6U4N - chains A and B; structure by solution NMR.

# Chain A
Name: Fermitin family homolog 2
Source organism: Homo sapiens
UniProtKB: Q96AC1 (FERM2_HUMAN); numbering as in UniProt (aligned over 1-105)
Sequence (112 residues; row label = number of the first residue in the row; numbers below 1 keep their minus sign (Gly-6 is residue -6)):
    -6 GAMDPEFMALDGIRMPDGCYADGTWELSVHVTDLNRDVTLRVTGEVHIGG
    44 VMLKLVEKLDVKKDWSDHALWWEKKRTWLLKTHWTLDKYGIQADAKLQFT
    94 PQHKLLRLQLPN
Not modelled in the structure: -6 to 0, 95-105
Construct notes: expression tag (-6 to 0)
UniProt features mapped onto this chain:
  - mutagenesis: His40 (H40A: Abolishes lipid-binding via the N-terminus; when associated with 74-A--A-81), Lys74 to Lys81 (Abolishes lipid-binding via the N-terminus; when associated with A-40)

# Chain B
Name: Paxillin
Source organism: Homo sapiens
Notes: fragment: LIM4 domain residues 527-591
UniProtKB: P49023 (PAXI_HUMAN); residues 541-605 here correspond to UniProt positions 527-591 (UniProt number = residue number - 14)
Sequence (72 residues; each row starts with the number of its first residue):
   534 GAMDPEFYHERRGSLCSGCQKPITGRCITAMAKKFHPEHFVCAFCLKQLN
   584 KGTFKEQNDKPYCQNCFLKLFC
Not modelled in the structure: 534-540
Construct notes: expression tag (534-540)
UniProt features mapped onto this chain:
  - modified residue: Ser547 (Phosphoserine)
Bound ions: Zn2+ site 1: Cys549, Cys552, His569, His572; Zn2+ site 2: Cys575, Cys578, Cys596, Cys599

# Chain A / chain B interface
Residue-residue contacts (15):
  Gly42(A) with Lys602(B); Leu603(B)
  Met45(A) with Lys602(B); Leu603(B)
  Leu46(A) with Gln590(B); Tyr595(B); Leu603(B)
  Glu50(A) with Lys593(B)
  Lys55(A) with Leu579(B)
  Trp58(A) with Ala576(B); Phe577(B)
  Ser59(A) with Phe577(B); Cys578(B)
  Leu73(A) with Lys602(B)
  Thr75(A) with Lys602(B)
Other interface residues (no listed pair), chain A (11 interface residues in all): Gly43, Lys56
Other interface residues (no listed pair), chain B (10 interface residues in all): Phe604

# Overview
11 residues of chain A and 10 residues of chain B are in contact. The Zn2+ site 1 is built by Cys549(B),
Cys552(B), His569(B) and His572(B). From UniProt: 9 mutagenesis sites on chain A.
Here chain A is Fermitin family homolog 2 and chain B is Paxillin, both from Homo sapiens. Entry 6U4N
(Solution structure of paxillin LIM4 in complex with kindlin-2 F0) was determined by solution NMR.
